8AH4 - chain A; structure by X-ray diffraction, 1.48 A resolution.

# Chain A
Name: cDNA FLJ50577, highly similar to Discs large homolog 4
Source organism: Homo sapiens
UniProtKB: B7Z4H2 (B7Z4H2_HUMAN); residues 302-403 here correspond to UniProt positions 242-343 (UniProt number = residue number - 60)
Sequence (104 residues; row label = number of the first residue in the row):
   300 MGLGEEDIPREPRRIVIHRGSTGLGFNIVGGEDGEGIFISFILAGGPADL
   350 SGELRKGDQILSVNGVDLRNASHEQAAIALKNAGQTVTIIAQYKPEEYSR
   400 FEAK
Disordered / not traced: 300-307, 402-403
Sequence notes: initiating methionine (300); expression tag (301)
What the authors report for this chain:
  - contacts within the chain: Arg-312/Glu-352 (salt bridge), Arg-354/Tyr-392 (pi stacking), Arg-354/Asp-357 (hydrogen bond)
  - conformationally variable residues (side-chain flip): Arg-312, Arg-354
  - binding site for acetate ion: Asp-357

# In short
The paper reports a binding site for acetate ion at Asp-357; conformational variability at Arg-312 and
Arg-354.
Chain A is cDNA FLJ50577, highly similar to Discs large homolog 4 (Homo sapiens); the structure, Crystal
Structure of the third PDZ domain of PSD-95 protein in the space group P3112 at ..., was determined by X-ray
diffraction together with 8AH5, 8AH6, 8AH7 and 8AH8 from the same study.
